Entry 8G4N (electron microscopy, 2.67 A resolution); this record covers chains A and B of the 9 polymer chains in the assembly.

[Chain A]
Name: Gamma-aminobutyric acid receptor subunit alpha-1
Organism: Mus musculus
UniProtKB: P62812 (GBRA1_MOUSE); residues -26 to 428 here correspond to UniProt positions 1-455 (UniProt number = residue number + 27)
Chain sequence (455 residues; numbered -26 to 428; the number before each row is that of its first residue; numbers below 1 keep their minus sign (Met-26 is residue -26)):
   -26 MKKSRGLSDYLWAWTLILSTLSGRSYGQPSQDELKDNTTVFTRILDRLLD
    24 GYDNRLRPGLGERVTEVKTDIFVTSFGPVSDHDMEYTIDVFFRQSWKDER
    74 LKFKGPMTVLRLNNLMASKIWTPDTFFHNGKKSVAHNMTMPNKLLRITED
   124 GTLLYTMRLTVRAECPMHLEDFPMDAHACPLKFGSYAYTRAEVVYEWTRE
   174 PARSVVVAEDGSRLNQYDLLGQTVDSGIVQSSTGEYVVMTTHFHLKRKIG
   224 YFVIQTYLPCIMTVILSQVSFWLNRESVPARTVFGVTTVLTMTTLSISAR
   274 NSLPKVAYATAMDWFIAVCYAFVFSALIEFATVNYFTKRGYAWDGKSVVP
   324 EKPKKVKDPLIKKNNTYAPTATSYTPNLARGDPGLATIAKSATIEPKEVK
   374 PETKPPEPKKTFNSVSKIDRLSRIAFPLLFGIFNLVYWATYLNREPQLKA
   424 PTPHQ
Not modelled in the structure: -26 to 8, 319-382, 419-428
Curated features (UniProtKB/Swiss-Prot):
  - binding site (4-aminobutanoate): Arg66, Thr129
  - glycosylation (N-linked (GlcNAc...) asparagine): Asn10, Asn110
Disulfide bonds: Cys138-Cys152
Covalent attachments: glycan linked to Asn110
Small-molecule neighbours:
  - gamma-amino-butanoic acid (ABU): Phe64, Arg66, Leu117, Thr129
  - PIO ([(2R)-2-octanoyloxy-3-[oxidanyl-[(1R,2R,3S,4R,5R,6S)-2,3,6-tris(oxidanyl)-4,5-diphosphonooxy-cyclohexyl]oxy-phosphoryl]oxy-propyl] octanoate): Arg248, Ser298, Thr305, Phe309, Lys311, Arg312, Phe385, Asn386, Ser387, Ser389, Lys390, Ile391, Leu394
  - allopregnanolone (Y4B): Ile238, Gln241, Val242, Trp245, Pro400
From the paper describing this entry:
  - binding site for Zolpidem: His101, Tyr159, Ser204, Thr206, Tyr209
  - conformationally variable residues (side-chain flip): His101
  - specificity-determining residues: Ser204 (proposed by the authors, not directly observed)

[Chain B]
Name: Gamma-aminobutyric acid receptor subunit beta-2
Organism: Mus musculus
UniProtKB: P63137 (GBRB2_MOUSE); residues -23 to 488 here correspond to UniProt positions 1-512 (UniProt number = residue number + 24)
Chain sequence (512 residues; row label = number of the first residue in the row; numbers below 1 keep their minus sign (Met-23 is residue -23)):
   -23 MWRVRKRGYFGIWSFPLIIAAVCAQSVNDPSNMSLVKETVDRLLKGYDIR
    27 LRPDFGGPPVAVGMNIDIASIDMVSEVNMDYTLTMYFQQAWRDKRLSYNV
    77 IPLNLTLDNRVADQLWVPDTYFLNDKKSFVHGVTVKNRMIRLHPDGTVLY
   127 GLRITTTAACMMDLRRYPLDEQNCTLEIESYGYTTDDIEFYWRGDDNAVT
   177 GVTKIELPQFSIVDYKLITKKVVFSTGSYPRLSLSFKLKRNIGYFILQTY
   227 MPSILITILSWVSFWINYDASAARVALGITTVLTMTTINTHLRETLPKIP
   277 YVKAIDMYLMGCFVFVFMALLEYALVNYIFFGRGPQRQKKAAEKAANANN
   327 EKMRLDVNKMFYKDIKQNGTQYRSLWDPTGDLSPTRRTTNYDFSLYTMDP
   377 HENILLSTLEIKNEMATSEAVMGLGDPRSTMLAYDASSIQYRKAGLPRHS
   427 FGRNALERHVAQKKSRLRRRASQLKITIPDLTDVNAIDRWSRIFFPVVFS
   477 FFNIVYWLYYVN
Not modelled in the structure: -23 to 5, 309-457, 488
Curated features (UniProtKB/Swiss-Prot):
  - binding site (histamine): Tyr97, Ser156, Tyr157, Thr202
  - binding site (4-aminobutanoate): Tyr157, Thr202
  - modified residue: Tyr417 (Phosphotyrosine)
  - glycosylation (N-linked (GlcNAc...) asparagine): Asn8, Asn80, Asn149
Disulfide bonds: Cys136-Cys150
Covalent attachments: N-acetylglucosamine (NAG) linked to Asn80, Asn149
Small-molecule neighbours:
  - gamma-amino-butanoic acid (ABU): Tyr97, Glu155, Ser156, Tyr157, Phe200, Thr202, Tyr205
  - allopregnanolone (Y4B): Leu297, Ala300, Leu301, Tyr304

[Interface between chain A and chain B]
Residue-residue contacts (93):
  Asp26(A) - Lys13(B)
  Asn27(A) - Asp84(B)
  Asn27(A) - Arg86(B)
  Arg28(A) - Val16(B)
  Arg28(A) - Leu20(B)
  Arg28(A) - Leu83(B)
  Arg28(A) - Asp84(B)  hydrogen bond (backbone-backbone)
  Arg28(A) - Val87(B)
  Arg28(A) - Gln90(B)
  Leu29(A) - Met9(B)  hydrophobic
  Leu29(A) - Val12(B)  hydrophobic
  Leu29(A) - Lys13(B)
  Leu29(A) - Leu83(B)  hydrophobic
  Arg30(A) - Met9(B)
  Gly32(A) - Met9(B)
  Leu33(A) - Met9(B)
  Leu33(A) - Val12(B)  hydrophobic
  Glu35(A) - Pro6(B)
  Glu35(A) - Ser7(B)
  Glu35(A) - Asn8(B)
  Glu35(A) - Met9(B)
  Ser91(A) - Arg86(B)  hydrogen bond (backbone-side chain)
  Ile93(A) - Arg86(B)
  Asp97(A) - Val111(B)
  Thr98(A) - Val109(B)
  Thr98(A) - Thr110(B)  hydrogen bond (backbone-backbone)
  Phe99(A) - Tyr62(B)
  Phe99(A) - Asn113(B)
  Phe99(A) - Arg129(B)
  Phe100(A) - Val109(B)  hydrophobic
  Phe100(A) - Arg129(B)  hydrogen bond (backbone-side chain)
  His101(A) - Tyr62(B)
  His101(A) - Arg129(B)
  Gly103(A) - His107(B)
  Gly103(A) - Arg129(B)  hydrogen bond (backbone-side chain)
  Lys104(A) - Phe105(B)
  Lys104(A) - His107(B)  hydrogen bond (backbone-side chain)
  Lys105(A) - Phe105(B)
  Ser106(A) - Val109(B)
  Val107(A) - Val109(B)
  Ala108(A) - Val109(B)
  Met130(A) - Thr110(B)
  Leu132(A) - Val109(B)  hydrophobic
  Tyr159(A) - Tyr62(B)
  Tyr159(A) - Asn113(B)
  Tyr159(A) - Arg114(B)
  Tyr159(A) - Met115(B)  hydrophobic
  Tyr159(A) - Gly127(B)
  Tyr159(A) - Leu128(B)  hydrogen bond (side chain-backbone)
  Tyr159(A) - Arg129(B)  hydrogen bond (side chain-backbone)
  Ala160(A) - Thr82(B)
  Ala160(A) - Met115(B)  hydrophobic
  Ala160(A) - Arg117(B)  hydrogen bond (backbone-side chain)
  Tyr161(A) - Thr82(B)
  Tyr161(A) - Leu83(B)
  Tyr161(A) - Asp84(B)
  Thr162(A) - Arg117(B)
  Glu165(A) - Thr82(B)  hydrogen bond
  Ser205(A) - Asp43(B)  hydrogen bond
  Thr206(A) - Met115(B)
  Thr206(A) - Arg117(B)
  Thr206(A) - Leu125(B)
  Tyr209(A) - Met115(B)
  Tyr209(A) - Arg117(B)  hydrogen bond
  Val251(A) - Ala249(B)  hydrophobic
  Thr255(A) - Ala249(B)
  Val259(A) - Leu253(B)  hydrophobic
  Val262(A) - Leu235(B)  hydrophobic
  Leu263(A) - Thr256(B)
  Leu263(A) - Thr260(B)
  Thr266(A) - Pro228(B)
  Ile270(A) - Gln224(B)
  Ile270(A) - His267(B)
  Arg273(A) - Tyr220(B)
  Arg273(A) - Gln224(B)
  Asn274(A) - Gln224(B)
  Lys278(A) - Pro184(B)
  Lys278(A) - Gln185(B)
  Lys278(A) - Tyr220(B)  hydrogen bond
  Val279(A) - Tyr220(B)
  Ala280(A) - Pro184(B)
  Ala280(A) - Asn217(B)
  Ala280(A) - Gly219(B)
  Ala280(A) - Tyr220(B)
  Tyr281(A) - Leu223(B)
  Asp286(A) - Leu223(B)
  Tyr293(A) - Leu231(B)
  Phe297(A) - Leu231(B)
  Phe297(A) - Ile234(B)  hydrophobic
  Phe297(A) - Leu235(B)
  Leu300(A) - Leu235(B)  hydrophobic
  Ala304(A) - Val238(B)  hydrophobic
  Asn307(A) - Ile242(B)
Other interface residues (no listed pair), chain A (62 interface residues in all): Gly24, Pro31, Gly34, Phe65, Gln67, Arg73, Thr95, Pro96, Glu137, Pro252, Ala282, Tyr308
Other interface residues (no listed pair), chain B (62 interface residues in all): Asn41, Asp48, Gln64, Asn80, Leu81, Asn85, Thr131, Thr176, Ile232, Trp241, Asn243, Ala246, Ala248, Ile264, Arg468

[In short]
The chain A/chain B interface involves 62 residues from each chain, with 13 hydrogen bonds. Polar pairs
include Ser91(A)-Arg86(B), Phe100(A)-Arg129(B) and Gly103(A)-Arg129(B). Ligands of chain A: allopregnanolone,
compound PIO and gamma-amino-butanoic acid. From the paper: a binding site for Zolpidem at His101(A),
Tyr159(A) and Ser204(A) among others; the specificity determinant Ser204(A).
Chain A is Gamma-aminobutyric acid receptor subunit alpha-1 and chain B is Gamma-aminobutyric acid receptor
subunit beta-2, both from Mus musculus; the structure, Native GABA-A receptor from the mouse brain,
alpha1-beta2-gamma2 subtype, in complex with GABA, Zolpidem, and endogenous ..., was determined by electron
microscopy, deposited together with 8FOI, 8G4O, 8G4X, 8G5F, 8G5G and 8G5H.
